PDB entry 2XOK | X-ray diffraction, 3.01 A resolution | chains F and G of the 19 polymer chains in the assembly

== Chain F ==
Molecule: ATP synthase subunit beta, mitochondrial
Organism: Saccharomyces cerevisiae
Notes: EC 3.6.1.34
UniProt: P00830 (ATPB_YEAST); residues -32 to 474 here correspond to UniProt positions 1-507 (UniProt number = residue number + 33)
Chain sequence (511 residues; row label = number of the first residue in the row; numbers below 1 keep their minus sign (Met-32 is residue -32)):
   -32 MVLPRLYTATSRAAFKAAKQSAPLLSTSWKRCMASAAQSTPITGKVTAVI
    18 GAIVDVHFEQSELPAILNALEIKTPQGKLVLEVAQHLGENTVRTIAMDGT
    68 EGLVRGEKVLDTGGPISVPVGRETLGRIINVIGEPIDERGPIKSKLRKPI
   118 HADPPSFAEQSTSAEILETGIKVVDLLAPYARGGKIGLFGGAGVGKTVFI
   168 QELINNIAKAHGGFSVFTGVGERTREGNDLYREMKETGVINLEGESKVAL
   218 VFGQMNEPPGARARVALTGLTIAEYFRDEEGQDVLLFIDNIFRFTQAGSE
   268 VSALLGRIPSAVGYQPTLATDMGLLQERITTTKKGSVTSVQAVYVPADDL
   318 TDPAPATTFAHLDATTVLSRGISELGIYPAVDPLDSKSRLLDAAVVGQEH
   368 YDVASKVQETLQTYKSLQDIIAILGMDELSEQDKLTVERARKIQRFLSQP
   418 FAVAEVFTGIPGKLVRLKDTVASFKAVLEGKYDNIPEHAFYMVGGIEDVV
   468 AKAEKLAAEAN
Unresolved in the structure: -32 to 6, 477-478
Ion coordination: Mg2+: Thr164, Glu189 (together with AMP-PNP)
Residues lining bound ligands:
  - AMP-PNP, molecule 1: Gly158, Ala159, Gly160, Val161, Gly162, Lys163, Thr164, Val165, Glu189, Arg190, Glu193, Asp256, Tyr311, Tyr345, Pro346, Phe418, Ala421, Phe424
  - AMP-PNP, molecule 2: Ser355, Arg356, Tyr368
Swiss-Prot annotation at these positions:
  - binding site (ATP): Gly157 to Thr164
  - modified residue: Thr79 (Phosphothreonine), Thr204 (Phosphothreonine), Ser340 (Phosphoserine)

== Chain G ==
Molecule: ATP synthase subunit gamma, mitochondrial
Organism: Saccharomyces cerevisiae
UniProt: P38077 (ATPG_YEAST); residues -32 to 278 here correspond to UniProt positions 1-311 (UniProt number = residue number + 33)
Chain sequence (311 residues; each row starts with the number of its first residue; numbers below 1 keep their minus sign (Met-32 is residue -32)):
   -32 MLSRIVSNNATRSVMCHQAQVGILYKTNPVRTYATLKEVEMRLKSIKNIE
    18 KITKTMKIVASTRLSKAEKAKISAKKMDEAEQLFYKNAETKNLDVEATET
    68 GAPKELIVAITSDKGLCGSIHSQLAKAVRRHLNDQPNADIVTIGDKIKMQ
   118 LLRTHPNNIKLSINGIGKDAPTFQESALIADKLLSVMKAGTYPKISIFYN
   168 DPVSSLSFEPSEKPIFNAKTIEQSPSFGKFEIDTDANVPRDLFEYTLANQ
   218 MLTAMAQGYAAEISARRNAMDNASKNAGDMINRYSILYNRTRQAVITNEL
   268 VDIITGASSLG
Unresolved in the structure: -32 to 0, 60-70, 278

== Chain F / chain G interface ==
Contacting residue pairs - 14 pairs, chain F then chain G:
  Asp386(F) - Arg9(G)  salt bridge
  Asp386(F) - Met247(G)
  Ala389(F) - Asn243(G)  hydrogen bond (backbone-side chain)
  Ile390(F) - Ala240(G)
  Ile390(F) - Asn243(G)  hydrogen bond (backbone-side chain)
  Ile390(F) - Ala244(G)
  Leu391(F) - Leu83(G)  hydrophobic
  Asp394(F) - Gly85(G)
  Asp394(F) - Ser86(G)
  Glu395(F) - Leu83(G)  hydrogen bond (side chain-backbone)
  Glu395(F) - Cys84(G)  hydrogen bond (side chain-backbone)
  Glu395(F) - Gly85(G)  hydrogen bond (side chain-backbone)
  Glu398(F) - Gln117(G)  hydrogen bond
  Glu398(F) - Arg120(G)  salt bridge
Other interface residues (no listed pair), chain F (8 interface residues in all): Ile275
Other interface residues (no listed pair), chain G (15 interface residues in all): Gly82, Ser89, Met237, Ser276

== Overview ==
The interface between chain F and chain G involves 8 residues on one side and 15 on the other, with 6 hydrogen
bonds and 2 salt bridges. Polar contacts include Asp386(F)-Arg9(G), Glu398(F)-Arg120(G) and
Ala389(F)-Asn243(G). Chain F binds AMP-PNP.
Chain F is ATP synthase subunit beta, mitochondrial and chain G is ATP synthase subunit gamma, mitochondrial,
both from Saccharomyces cerevisiae; the structure, Refined structure of yeast F1c10 ATPase complex to 3 A
resolution, was determined by X-ray diffraction together with 1QO1 from the same study.
